Entry 5BXL (X-ray diffraction, 2.80 A resolution); this record covers chains L and M of the 28 polymer chains in the assembly.

== Chain L ==
Molecule: Proteasome subunit beta type-6
From: Saccharomyces cerevisiae (strain ATCC 204508 / S288c)
Notes: EC 3.4.25.1
UniProtKB: P23724 (PSB6_YEAST); residues 1-222 here correspond to UniProt positions 20-241 (UniProt number = residue number + 19)
Sequence (222 residues; numbered 1 to 222; the number before each row is that of its first residue):
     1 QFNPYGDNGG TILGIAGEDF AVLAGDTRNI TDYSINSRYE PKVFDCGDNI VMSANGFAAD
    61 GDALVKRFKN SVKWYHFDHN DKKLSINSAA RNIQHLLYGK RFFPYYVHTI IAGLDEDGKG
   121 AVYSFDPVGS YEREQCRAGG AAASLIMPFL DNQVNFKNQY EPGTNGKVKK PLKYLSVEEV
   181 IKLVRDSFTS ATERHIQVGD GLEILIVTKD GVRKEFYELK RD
Ion coordination: Mg2+: Asp222 (shared with 3 residues of chain V)

== Chain M ==
Molecule: Proteasome subunit beta type-7
From: Saccharomyces cerevisiae (strain ATCC 204508 / S288c)
Notes: EC 3.4.25.1
UniProtKB: P30657 (PSB7_YEAST); residues -12 to 233 here correspond to UniProt positions 21-266 (UniProt number = residue number + 33)
Sequence (246 residues; each row starts with the number of its first residue; numbers below 1 keep their minus sign (Thr-12 is residue -12)):
   -12 TQIANAGASP MVNTQQPIVT GTSVISMKYD NGVIIAADNL GSYGSLLRFN GVERLIPVGD
    48 NTVVGISGDI SDMQHIERLL KDLVTENAYD NPLADAEEAL EPSYIFEYLA TVMYQRRSKM
   108 NPLWNAIIVA GVQSNGDQFL RYVNLLGVTY SSPTLATGFG AHMANPLLRK VVDRESDIPK
   168 TTVQVAEEAI VNAMRVLYYR DARSSRNFSL AIIDKNTGLT FKKNLQVENM KWDFAKDIKG
   228 YGTQKI
Not modelled in the structure: -12 to 0, 230-233

== Interface between chain L and chain M ==
Contacting residue pairs - 39 pairs, chain L then chain M:
  Gln1(L) - Thr1(M)  hydrogen bond
  Phe2(L) - Thr1(M)
  Phe2(L) - Arg104(M)
  Phe2(L) - Pro109(M)  hydrophobic
  Phe2(L) - Leu132(M)  hydrophobic
  Phe2(L) - Leu133(M)  hydrophobic
  Asn3(L) - Leu133(M)
  Pro4(L) - Arg104(M)  hydrogen bond (backbone-side chain)
  Pro4(L) - Met107(M)  hydrophobic
  Pro4(L) - Leu133(M)
  Asn8(L) - Val135(M)
  Asn29(L) - Tyr137(M)
  Ser34(L) - His149(M)  hydrogen bond
  Ile35(L) - Arg156(M)  hydrogen bond (backbone-side chain)
  Asn36(L) - Tyr137(M)
  Asn36(L) - Ser139(M)
  Asn36(L) - Arg156(M)
  Ser37(L) - Ser138(M)  hydrogen bond (side chain-backbone)
  Glu40(L) - Arg128(M)  salt bridge
  Glu40(L) - Tyr137(M)
  Glu40(L) - Ser138(M)  hydrogen bond (side chain-backbone)
  Phe57(L) - Arg104(M)
  Phe57(L) - Leu133(M)
  Phe57(L) - Val135(M)  hydrophobic
  Ala59(L) - Tyr101(M)
  Ala59(L) - Leu133(M)
  Ala59(L) - Gly134(M)
  Ala59(L) - Val135(M)
  Asp60(L) - Tyr101(M)  hydrogen bond
  Asp60(L) - Arg104(M)  salt bridge
  Asp62(L) - Thr136(M)  hydrogen bond
  Ala63(L) - Tyr101(M)
  Lys66(L) - Glu94(M)  salt bridge
  Phe103(L) - Arg104(M)
  Phe103(L) - Ser105(M)
  Tyr105(L) - Tyr101(M)
  Glu218(L) - Arg161(M)  salt bridge
  Arg221(L) - Asp160(M)  salt bridge
  Arg221(L) - Arg161(M)
Other interface residues (no listed pair), chain L (24 interface residues in all): Tyr5, Tyr39, Lys100
Other interface residues (no listed pair), chain M (22 interface residues in all): Trp111, Leu142

== In short ==
Chain L and chain M form an interface of 24 and 22 residues respectively, with 8 hydrogen bonds and 5 salt
bridges. Polar contacts include Glu40(L)-Arg128(M), Asp60(L)-Arg104(M) and Lys66(L)-Glu94(M).
Chain L is Proteasome subunit beta type-6 and chain M is Proteasome subunit beta type-7, both from
Saccharomyces cerevisiae (strain ATCC 204508 / S288c); the structure, Yeast 20S proteasome beta2-G170A mutant,
was determined by X-ray diffraction, deposited together with 5BXN.
